PDB entry 8AGD | electron microscopy, 3.50 A resolution | chains H and L of the 6 polymer chains in the assembly

# Chain H (and L)
Protein: Superoxide Dismutase (only-Cu)
Source organism: Deinococcus radiodurans R1
Notes: chain L of this document is another copy of the same molecule, construct and numbering; everything in this record applies to it too
Reference sequence: Q9RWM2 (Q9RWM2_DEIRA); numbering as in UniProt (aligned over 1-206)
Chain sequence (206 residues; numbered 1 to 206; the number before each row is that of its first residue):
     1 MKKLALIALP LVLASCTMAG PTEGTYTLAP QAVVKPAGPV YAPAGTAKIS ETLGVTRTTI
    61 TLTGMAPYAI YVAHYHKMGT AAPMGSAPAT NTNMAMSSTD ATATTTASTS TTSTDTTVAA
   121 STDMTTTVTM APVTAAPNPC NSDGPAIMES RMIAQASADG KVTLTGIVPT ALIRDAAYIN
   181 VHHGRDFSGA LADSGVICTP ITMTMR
Unresolved in the structure: 1-19, 80-141, 202-206
Bound ions: Cu ion near His-76 (its only coordinating residue here)

# Interface between chain H and chain L
Contacting residue pairs - 47 pairs, chain H then chain L:
  Gly-20(H) / Ser-50(L)
  Gly-20(H) / Glu-51(L)  hydrogen bond (backbone-backbone)
  Gly-20(H) / Thr-52(L)
  Pro-21(H) / Glu-51(L)
  Pro-21(H) / Thr-52(L)
  Thr-22(H) / Ser-50(L)
  Thr-22(H) / Glu-51(L)  hydrogen bond (backbone-backbone)
  Glu-23(H) / Ile-49(L)
  Glu-23(H) / Ser-50(L)
  Gly-24(H) / Ala-47(L)
  Gly-24(H) / Lys-48(L)
  Gly-24(H) / Ile-49(L)  hydrogen bond (backbone-backbone)
  Thr-25(H) / Thr-46(L)
  Thr-25(H) / Ala-47(L)
  Tyr-26(H) / Thr-46(L)  hydrogen bond (backbone-side chain)
  Tyr-26(H) / Ala-47(L)  hydrogen bond (backbone-backbone)
  Tyr-26(H) / Ile-49(L)  hydrophobic
  Tyr-26(H) / Thr-199(L)
  Tyr-26(H) / Pro-200(L)
  Tyr-26(H) / Ile-201(L)  hydrogen bond (side chain-backbone)
  Thr-27(H) / Gly-45(L)
  Thr-27(H) / Thr-46(L)
  Thr-27(H) / Thr-199(L)
  Leu-28(H) / Gly-45(L)  hydrogen bond (backbone-backbone)
  Leu-28(H) / Thr-46(L)
  Leu-28(H) / Leu-62(L)  hydrophobic
  Leu-28(H) / Ile-197(L)  hydrophobic
  Leu-28(H) / Thr-199(L)
  Ala-29(H) / Ile-197(L)
  Ala-29(H) / Cys-198(L)  hydrogen bond (backbone-backbone)
  Pro-30(H) / Val-196(L)
  Pro-30(H) / Ile-197(L)
  Gln-31(H) / Asn-180(L)  hydrogen bond
  Gln-31(H) / Ser-194(L)
  Gln-31(H) / Gly-195(L)  hydrogen bond (side chain-backbone)
  Gln-31(H) / Cys-198(L)
  Val-34(H) / Asp-193(L)
  Val-34(H) / Ser-194(L)
  Val-34(H) / Gly-195(L)
  Val-34(H) / Val-196(L)  hydrophobic
  Lys-35(H) / Asp-193(L)
  Lys-35(H) / Ser-194(L)  hydrogen bond (backbone-backbone)
  Pro-36(H) / Ala-192(L)
  Ala-37(H) / Leu-191(L)
  Ala-37(H) / Ala-192(L)  hydrogen bond (backbone-backbone)
  Gly-38(H) / Arg-185(L)
  Tyr-68(H) / Asp-186(L)
Interface residues without a listed pair, chain L (26 interface residues in all): Pro-43, Ala-44, Ile-60

# Overview
Chain H and chain L form an interface of 18 and 26 residues respectively, with 12 hydrogen bonds. Polar
contacts include Tyr-26(H)/Thr-46(L), Tyr-26(H)/Ile-201(L) and Gln-31(H)/Asn-180(L).
Chain H and chain L are both Superoxide Dismutase (only-Cu) (Deinococcus radiodurans R1); the structure, Full
SDBC and SOD assembly, was determined by electron microscopy, deposited together with 8ACA and 8ACQ.
